Entry 1E7F (X-ray diffraction, 2.43 A resolution); this record covers chain A.

[Chain A]
Protein: Serum albumin
Source organism: Homo sapiens
UniProtKB: P02768 (ALBU_HUMAN); residues 1-585 here correspond to UniProt positions 25-609 (UniProt number = residue number + 24)
Amino-acid sequence (585 residues; each row starts with the number of its first residue):
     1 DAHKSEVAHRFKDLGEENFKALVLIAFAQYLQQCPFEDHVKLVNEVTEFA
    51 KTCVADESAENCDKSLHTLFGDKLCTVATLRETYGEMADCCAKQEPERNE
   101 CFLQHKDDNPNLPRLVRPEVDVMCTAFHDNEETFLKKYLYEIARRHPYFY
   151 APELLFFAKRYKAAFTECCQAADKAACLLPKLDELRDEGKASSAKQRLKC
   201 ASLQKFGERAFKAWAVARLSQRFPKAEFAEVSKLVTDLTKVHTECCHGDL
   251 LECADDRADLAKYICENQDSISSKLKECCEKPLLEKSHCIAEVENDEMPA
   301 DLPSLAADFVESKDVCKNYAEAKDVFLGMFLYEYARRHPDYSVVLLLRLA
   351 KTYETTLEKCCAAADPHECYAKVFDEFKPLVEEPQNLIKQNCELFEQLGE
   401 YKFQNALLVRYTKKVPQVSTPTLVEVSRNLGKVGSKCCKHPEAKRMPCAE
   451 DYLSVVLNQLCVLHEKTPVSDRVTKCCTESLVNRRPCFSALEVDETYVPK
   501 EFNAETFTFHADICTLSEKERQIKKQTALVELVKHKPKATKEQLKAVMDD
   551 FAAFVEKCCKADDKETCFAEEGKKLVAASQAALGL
Unresolved in the structure: 1-2, 585
UniProt features mapped onto this chain:
  - binding site (Cu cation): His3
  - binding site (Ca(2+)): Glu6, Asp13, Glu244, Asp249, Glu252, Asp255, Asp259
  - binding site (Zn(2+)): His67, His247, Asp249
  - binding site ((4Z,15Z)-bilirubin IXalpha): Lys240
  - site: Lys4 (Not glycated), Lys20 (Not glycated), Lys41 (Not glycated), Lys64 (Not glycated), Lys73 (Not glycated), Lys93 (Not glycated), Lys106 (Not glycated), Lys136 (Not glycated), Lys159 (Not glycated), Lys174 (Not glycated), Lys181 (Not glycated), Lys190 (Not glycated), Lys195 (Not glycated), Lys199 (Aspirin-acetylated lysine), Lys205 (Not glycated), Lys212 (Not glycated), Lys240 (Not glycated), Lys262 (Not glycated), Lys274 (Not glycated), Lys286 (Not glycated) and 18 more in UniProt
  - modified residue: Ser5 (Phosphoserine), Ser58 (Phosphoserine), Ser65 (Phosphoserine), Thr83 (Phosphothreonine), Lys205 (N6-succinyllysine), Ser273 (Phosphoserine), Ser419 (Phosphoserine), Thr420 (Phosphothreonine), Thr422 (Phosphothreonine), Lys436 (N6-succinyllysine), Ser489 (Phosphoserine), Lys519 (N6-succinyllysine), Lys534 (N6-methyllysine), Lys564 (N6-succinyllysine)
  - glycosylation: Lys12 (N-linked (Glc) (glycation) lysine), Lys51 (N-linked (Glc) (glycation) lysine), Lys137 (N-linked (Glc) (glycation) lysine), Lys162 (N-linked (Glc) (glycation) lysine), Lys199 (N-linked (Glc) (glycation) lysine), Lys225 (N-linked (Glc) (glycation) lysine), Lys233 (N-linked (Glc) (glycation) lysine), Lys276 (N-linked (Glc) (glycation) lysine), Lys281 (N-linked (Glc) (glycation) lysine), Lys313 (N-linked (Glc) (glycation) lysine), Lys317 (N-linked (Glc) (glycation) lysine), Asn318 (N-linked (GlcNAc...) asparagine), Lys323 (N-linked (Glc) (glycation) lysine), Lys351 (N-linked (Glc) (glycation) lysine), Lys378 (N-linked (Glc) (glycation) lysine), Lys413 (N-linked (Glc) (glycation) lysine), Lys439 (N-linked (Glc) (glycation) lysine), Lys444 (N-linked (Glc) (glycation) lysine), Asp494 (N-linked (GlcNAc...) asparagine), Lys525 (N-linked (Glc) (glycation) lysine) and 4 more in UniProt
Cystine bridges: Cys53-Cys62, Cys75-Cys91, Cys90-Cys101, Cys124-Cys169, Cys168-Cys177, Cys200-Cys246, Cys245-Cys253, Cys265-Cys279, Cys278-Cys289, Cys316-Cys361, Cys360-Cys369, Cys392-Cys438, Cys437-Cys448, Cys461-Cys477, Cys476-Cys487, Cys514-Cys559, Cys558-Cys567
Reported in the primary citation:
  - binding site for lauric acid: Arg117, Tyr150, Tyr161, Leu182, Arg257, Ser287, Ser342, Arg348, Arg485

[In short]
From UniProt: Cu cation-binding residue His3, 7 Ca2+-binding residues, 3 Zn2+-binding residues and
(4Z,15Z)-bilirubin IXalpha-binding residue Lys240. From the paper: a binding site for lauric acid at Arg117,
Tyr150 and Tyr161 among others.
Chain A is Serum albumin (Homo sapiens); the structure, Human serum albumin complexed with dodecanoic acid
(lauric acid), was determined by X-ray diffraction together with 1E7H, 1E7E, 1E7G and 1E7I from the same
study.
